1MQA - chain A; structure by X-ray diffraction, 2.50 A resolution.

== Chain A ==
Name: Integrin alpha-L
Source organism: Homo sapiens
Notes: fragment: Integrin alphaL I domain
Reference sequence: P20701 (ITAL_HUMAN); residues 128-306 here correspond to UniProt positions 153-331 (UniProt number = residue number + 25)
Chain sequence (180 residues; row label = number of the first residue in the row):
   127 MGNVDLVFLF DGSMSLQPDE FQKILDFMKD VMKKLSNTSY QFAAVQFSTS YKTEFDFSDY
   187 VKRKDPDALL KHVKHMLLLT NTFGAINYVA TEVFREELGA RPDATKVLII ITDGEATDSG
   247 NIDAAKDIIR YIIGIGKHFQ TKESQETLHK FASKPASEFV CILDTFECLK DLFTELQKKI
Disordered / not traced: 301-306
Sequence notes: cloning artifact (127); engineered mutation Cys287 (Lys312 in P20701), Cys294 (Lys319 in P20701)
Disulfides: Cys287-Cys294
From the paper describing this entry:
  - contacts within the chain: Asp137-Ser141 (water-mediated contact), Ser139-Ser141 (water-mediated contact)
  - conformationally variable residues (loop rearrangement, side-chain flip): Ser141, Asp239, Gly240, Phe265, Leu289

== Overview ==
The paper reports conformational variability at Ser141, Asp239 and Gly240 among others; contacts within the
chain involving Asp137, Ser141 and Ser139.
Chain A is Integrin alpha-L (Homo sapiens); the structure, Crystal structure of high affinity alphaL I domain
in the absence of ligand or metal, was determined by X-ray diffraction, deposited together with 1MJN and 1MQ9.
